PDB entry 5U91 | X-ray diffraction, 3.10 A resolution | chains B and E of the 8 polymer chains in the assembly

[Chain B (and E)]
Name: Tre recombinase protein
From: synthetic construct
Notes: engineered mutation(s): Y324F; chain E of this document is another copy of the same molecule, construct and numbering; everything in this record applies to it too
Amino-acid sequence (345 residues; each row starts with the number of its first residue; numbers below 1 keep their minus sign (Gly-3 is residue -3)):
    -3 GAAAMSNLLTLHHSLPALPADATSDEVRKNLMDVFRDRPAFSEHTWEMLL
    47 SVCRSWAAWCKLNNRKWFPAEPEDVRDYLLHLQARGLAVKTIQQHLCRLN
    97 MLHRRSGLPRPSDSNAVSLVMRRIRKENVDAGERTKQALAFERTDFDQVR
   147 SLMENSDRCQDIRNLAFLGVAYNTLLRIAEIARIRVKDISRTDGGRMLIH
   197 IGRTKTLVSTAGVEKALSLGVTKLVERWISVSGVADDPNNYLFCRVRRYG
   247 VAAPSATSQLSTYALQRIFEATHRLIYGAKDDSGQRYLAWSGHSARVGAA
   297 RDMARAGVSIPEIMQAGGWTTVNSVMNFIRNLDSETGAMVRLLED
Not modelled in the structure: -3 to 14 (chain E: -3 to 12, 18-20)
From the paper describing this entry:
  - catalytic residues: Arg173, Lys201, His289, Arg292, Trp315 (citing earlier work)
  - mutagenesis - V30M, P35Q: increased catalytic activity on loxLTR
  - mutagenesis - P35Q: increased catalytic activity on loxP
  - mutagenesis - Q262E: decreased catalytic activity
  - binding site for the 37-nt DNA strand: Gln90, Arg94, Arg243, Arg244, Tyr259, Gln262, Arg282
  - specificity-determining residues: Gln90, Arg94, Arg244

[Interface between chain B and chain E]
Pairs across the interface (60):
  Asp29(B) - Leu115(E)
  Arg32(B) - Glu69(E)  salt bridge
  Arg32(B) - Arg72(E)
  Arg32(B) - Ala112(E)
  Arg32(B) - Arg119(E)
  Asp33(B) - Arg72(E)  salt bridge
  Asp33(B) - Ala112(E)
  Asp33(B) - Leu115(E)
  Asp33(B) - Val116(E)
  Asp33(B) - Arg119(E)  salt bridge
  Pro35(B) - Lys122(E)
  Pro35(B) - Glu123(E)
  Ala36(B) - Leu115(E)
  Ala36(B) - Arg119(E)
  Ala36(B) - Lys122(E)
  Phe37(B) - Leu115(E)  hydrophobic
  Phe37(B) - Arg118(E)
  Phe37(B) - Lys122(E)  hydrogen bond (backbone-side chain)
  Ser38(B) - Lys122(E)
  Glu39(B) - Lys122(E)  salt bridge
  Arg101(B) - Asn111(E)
  Arg139(B) - Leu338(E)  hydrogen bond (side chain-backbone)
  Arg139(B) - Leu339(E)
  Arg139(B) - Asp341(E)
  Tyr168(B) - Met335(E)
  Tyr168(B) - Leu339(E)  hydrophobic
  Asn169(B) - Met335(E)
  Asn169(B) - Leu339(E)
  Leu171(B) - Met335(E)  hydrophobic
  Lys183(B) - Arg130(E)
  Asp184(B) - Arg130(E)  salt bridge
  Thr188(B) - Asn327(E)
  Thr188(B) - Asp329(E)  hydrogen bond
  Gly190(B) - Asp329(E)
  Arg192(B) - Asp329(E)  salt bridge
  Arg192(B) - Val336(E)
  Arg192(B) - Glu340(E)  salt bridge
  Leu194(B) - Arg326(E)
  Leu194(B) - Asn327(E)
  His196(B) - Arg130(E)  hydrogen bond
  Arg199(B) - Asp126(E)  salt bridge
  Val204(B) - Arg121(E)
  Ser205(B) - Val125(E)
  Thr206(B) - Val125(E)
  Thr206(B) - Glu129(E)
  Thr206(B) - Arg130(E)
  Thr206(B) - Thr131(E)  hydrogen bond (backbone-backbone)
  Ala207(B) - Thr131(E)  hydrogen bond (backbone-side chain)
  Ala207(B) - Arg326(E)
  Glu210(B) - Arg130(E)  salt bridge
  Glu210(B) - Arg326(E)  salt bridge
  Ala212(B) - Thr332(E)
  Ala212(B) - Val336(E)
  Leu213(B) - Val336(E)
  Ser214(B) - Leu339(E)
  Leu215(B) - Glu340(E)
  Val217(B) - Leu339(E)  hydrophobic
  Asp298(B) - Leu338(E)
  Ala302(B) - Leu338(E)  hydrophobic
  Glu308(B) - Arg337(E)  salt bridge
Other interface residues (no listed pair), chain B (41 interface residues in all): Val30, Phe142, Asp189, Gly198, Ala295, Met299, Val304
Other interface residues (no listed pair), chain E (29 interface residues in all): Val85, Ala334

[Overview]
Chain B and chain E form an interface of 41 and 29 residues respectively; the contacts include 6 hydrogen
bonds and 11 salt bridges. Among the polar pairs are Arg32(B)-Glu69(E), Asp33(B)-Arg72(E) and
Asp33(B)-Arg119(E). From the paper: catalytic residues Arg173(B), Lys201(B) and His289(B) among others; V30M
and P35Q of chain B increase catalytic activity on loxLTR.
Chain B and chain E are both Tre recombinase protein (synthetic construct); the structure, Crystal structure
of Tre/loxLTR complex, was determined by X-ray diffraction.
